5GVJ - chain A; structure by X-ray diffraction, 1.90 A resolution.

# Chain A
Protein: Enoyl-[acyl-carrier-protein] reductase [FMN]
From: Thermotoga maritima (strain ATCC 43589 / MSB8 / DSM 3109 / JCM 10099)
Notes: EC 1.3.1.9
UniProt: Q9WZQ7 (Q9WZQ7_THEMA); residues 2-314 here = UniProt positions 2-314
Amino-acid sequence (314 residues; numbered 1 to 314; the number before each row is that of its first residue):
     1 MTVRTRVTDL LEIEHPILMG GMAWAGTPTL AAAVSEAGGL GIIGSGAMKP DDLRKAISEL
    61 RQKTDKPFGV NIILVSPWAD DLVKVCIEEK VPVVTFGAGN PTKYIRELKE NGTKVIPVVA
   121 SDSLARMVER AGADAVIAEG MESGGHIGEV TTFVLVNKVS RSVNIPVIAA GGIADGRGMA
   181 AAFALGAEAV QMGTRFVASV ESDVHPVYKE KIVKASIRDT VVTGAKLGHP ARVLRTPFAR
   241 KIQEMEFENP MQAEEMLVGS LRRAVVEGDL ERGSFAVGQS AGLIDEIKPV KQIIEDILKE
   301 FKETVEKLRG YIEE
Unresolved in the structure: 1, 225-228, 244-256, 313-314
Sequence notes: initiating methionine (1); engineered mutation A276 (Met in Q9WZQ7)
Metal / ion sites: Na+: I212, V213, A215, A281, I284

# Overview
I212, V213, A215, A281 and I284 form the Na+ site.
Chain A is Enoyl-[acyl-carrier-protein] reductase [FMN] (Thermotoga maritima (strain ATCC 43589 / MSB8 / DSM
3109 / JCM 10099)); the structure, Structure of FabK (M276A) mutant from Thermotoga maritima, was determined
by X-ray diffraction, deposited together with 5GVH.
